6IEW - chain A; structure by X-ray diffraction, 1.50 A resolution.

Chain A:
Molecule: Fusion protein of Nuclear RNA export factor 2 and Protein panoramix
Source organism: Drosophila melanogaster
Reference sequence: chimeric construct of Q9VV73, Q9W2H9: residues 793-846 from Q9VV73 (NXF2_DROME) positions 788-841 (UniProt number = residue number - 5); residues 315-341 from Q9W2H9 positions 315-341 (same numbers)
Chain sequence (94 residues; numbered 788 to 341; the number before each row is that of its first residue):
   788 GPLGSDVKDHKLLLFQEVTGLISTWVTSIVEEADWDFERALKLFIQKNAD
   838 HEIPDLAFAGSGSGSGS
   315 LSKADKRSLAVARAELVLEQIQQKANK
Unresolved in the structure: 851-853
Sequence notes: expression tag (788-792); linker (847-854)
From the paper describing this entry:
  - mutagenesis - L828A, D842A: decreased binding to Panx
  - mutagenesis - F831A/I832A: abolished binding to Panx
  - contacts within the chain: E819-K834 (salt bridge)

Summary:
The paper reports that L828A and D842A reduce binding to Panx; contacts within the chain involving E819 and
K834.
Chain A is Fusion protein of Nuclear RNA export factor 2 and Protein panoramix (Drosophila melanogaster); the
structure, The crystal structure of the dNxf2 UBA domain in complex with Panoramix, was determined by X-ray
diffraction (same publication as 6IHJ).
